8FU3 - chains A and E of the 5 polymer chains in the assembly; structure by electron microscopy, 2.88 A resolution.

== Chain A ==
Molecule: RNA-directed RNA polymerase L
Source organism: Human respiratory syncytial virus A2
Notes: EC 2.7.7.48, 2.1.1.56, 2.7.7.-, 2.7.7.88
UniProtKB: P28887 (L_HRSVA); numbering as in UniProt (aligned over 1-2165)
Sequence (2201 residues; each row starts with the number of its first residue; numbers below 1 keep their minus sign (Met-35 is residue -35)):
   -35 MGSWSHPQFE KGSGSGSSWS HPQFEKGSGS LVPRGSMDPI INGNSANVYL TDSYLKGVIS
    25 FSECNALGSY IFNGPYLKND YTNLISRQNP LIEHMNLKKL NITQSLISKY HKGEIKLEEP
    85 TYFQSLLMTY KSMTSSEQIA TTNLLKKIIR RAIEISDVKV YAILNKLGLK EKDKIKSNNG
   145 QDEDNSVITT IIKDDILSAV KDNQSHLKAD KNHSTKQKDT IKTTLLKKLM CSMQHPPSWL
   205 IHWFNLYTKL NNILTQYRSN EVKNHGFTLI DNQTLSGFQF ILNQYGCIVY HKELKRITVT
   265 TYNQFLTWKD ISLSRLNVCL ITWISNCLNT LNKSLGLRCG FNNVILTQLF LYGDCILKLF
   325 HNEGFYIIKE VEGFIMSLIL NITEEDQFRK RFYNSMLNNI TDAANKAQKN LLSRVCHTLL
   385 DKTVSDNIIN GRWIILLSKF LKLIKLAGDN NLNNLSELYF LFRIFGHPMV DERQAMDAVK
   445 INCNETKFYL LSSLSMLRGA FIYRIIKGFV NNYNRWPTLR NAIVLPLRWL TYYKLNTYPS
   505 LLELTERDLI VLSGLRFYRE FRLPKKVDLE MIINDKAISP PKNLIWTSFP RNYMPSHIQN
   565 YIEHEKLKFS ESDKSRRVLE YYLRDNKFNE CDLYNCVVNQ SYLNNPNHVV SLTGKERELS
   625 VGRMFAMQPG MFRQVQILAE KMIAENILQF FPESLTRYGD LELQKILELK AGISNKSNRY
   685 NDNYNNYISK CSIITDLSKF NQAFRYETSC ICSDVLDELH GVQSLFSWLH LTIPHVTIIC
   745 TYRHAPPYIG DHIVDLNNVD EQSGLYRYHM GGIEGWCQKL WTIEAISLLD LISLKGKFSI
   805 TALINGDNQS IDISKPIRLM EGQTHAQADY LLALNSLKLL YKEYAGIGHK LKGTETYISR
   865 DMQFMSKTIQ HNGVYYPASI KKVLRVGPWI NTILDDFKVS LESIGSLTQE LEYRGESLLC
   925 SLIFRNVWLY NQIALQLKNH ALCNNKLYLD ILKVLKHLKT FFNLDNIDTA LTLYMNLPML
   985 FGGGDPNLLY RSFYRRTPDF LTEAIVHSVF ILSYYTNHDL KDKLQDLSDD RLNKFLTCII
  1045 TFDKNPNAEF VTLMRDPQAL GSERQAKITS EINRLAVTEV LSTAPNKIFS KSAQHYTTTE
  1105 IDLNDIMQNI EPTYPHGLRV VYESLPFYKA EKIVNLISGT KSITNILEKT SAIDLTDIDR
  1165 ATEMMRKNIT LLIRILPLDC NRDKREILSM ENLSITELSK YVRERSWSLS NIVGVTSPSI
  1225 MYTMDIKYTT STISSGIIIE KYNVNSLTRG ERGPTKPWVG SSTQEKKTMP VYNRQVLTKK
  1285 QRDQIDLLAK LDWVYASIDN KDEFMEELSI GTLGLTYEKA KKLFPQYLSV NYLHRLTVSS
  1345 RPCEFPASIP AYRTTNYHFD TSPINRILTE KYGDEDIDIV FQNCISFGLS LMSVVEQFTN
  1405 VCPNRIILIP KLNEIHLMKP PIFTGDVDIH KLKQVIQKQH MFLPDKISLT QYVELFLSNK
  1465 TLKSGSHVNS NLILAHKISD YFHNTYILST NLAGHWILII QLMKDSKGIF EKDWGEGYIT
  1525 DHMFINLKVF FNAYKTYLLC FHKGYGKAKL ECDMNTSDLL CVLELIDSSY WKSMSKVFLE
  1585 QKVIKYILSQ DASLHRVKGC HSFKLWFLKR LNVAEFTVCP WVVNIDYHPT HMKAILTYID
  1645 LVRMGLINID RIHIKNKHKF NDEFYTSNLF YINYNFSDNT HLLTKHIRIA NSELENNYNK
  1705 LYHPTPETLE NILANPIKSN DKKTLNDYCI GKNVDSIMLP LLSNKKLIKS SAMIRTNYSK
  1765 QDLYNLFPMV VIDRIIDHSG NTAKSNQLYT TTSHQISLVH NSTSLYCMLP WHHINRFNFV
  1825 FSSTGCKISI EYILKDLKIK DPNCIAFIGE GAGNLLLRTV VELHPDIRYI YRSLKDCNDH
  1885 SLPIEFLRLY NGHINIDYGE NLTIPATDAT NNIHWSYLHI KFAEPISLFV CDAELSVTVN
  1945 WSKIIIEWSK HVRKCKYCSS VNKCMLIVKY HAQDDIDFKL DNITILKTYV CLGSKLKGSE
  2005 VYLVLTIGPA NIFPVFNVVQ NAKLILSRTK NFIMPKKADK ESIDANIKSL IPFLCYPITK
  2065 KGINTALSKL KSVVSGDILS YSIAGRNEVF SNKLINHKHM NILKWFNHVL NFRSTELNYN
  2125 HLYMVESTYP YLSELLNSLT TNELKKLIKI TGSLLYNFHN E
Not modelled in the structure: -35 to 9, 135-183, 620-626, 660-688, 1462-2165
Differences from the reference sequence: initiating methionine (-35); expression tag (-34 to 0)
Swiss-Prot annotation at these positions:
  - active site: His1338 (Nucleophile), Lys1831 (For mRNA (nucleoside-2'-O-)-methyltransferase activity), Asp1936 (For mRNA (nucleoside-2'-O-)-methyltransferase activity), Lys1973 (For mRNA (nucleoside-2'-O-)-methyltransferase activity), Glu2004 (For mRNA (nucleoside-2'-O-)-methyltransferase activity)
  - binding site (Mg(2+)): Asp700, Asp811
  - binding site (substrate): Gly1853 to Gly1857
Small-molecule neighbours: YBK (8-methoxy-3-methyl-N-{(2S)-3,3,3-trifluoro-2-[5-fluoro-6-(4-fluorophenyl)-4-(2-hydroxypropan-2-yl)pyridin-2-yl]-2-hydroxypropyl}cinnoline-6-carboxamide): Pro1002, Gly1218, Val1219, Thr1220, Ser1221, Ile1241, Ser1266, Leu1337, His1338, Arg1345, Phe1349, Thr1365, Ile1368, Asn1369, Leu1372, Thr1373, Tyr1376, Asp1378, Glu1379, Asp1380, Ile1381, Asp1382, Ile1383, Val1384, Phe1385, Gln1386, Cys1388, Met1422

== Chain E ==
Molecule: Phosphoprotein
Source organism: Human respiratory syncytial virus A2
UniProtKB: P03421 (PHOSP_HRSVA); residue numbers follow UniProt; this construct covers 1-241
Sequence (256 residues; numbered 1 to 256; the number before each row is that of its first residue):
     1 MEKFAPEFHG EDANNRATKF LESIKGKFTS PKDPKKKDSI ISVNSIDIEV TKESPITSNS
    61 TIINPTNETD DTAGNKPNYQ RKPLVSFKED PTPSDNPFSK LYKETIETFD NNEEESSYSY
   121 EEINDQTNDN ITARLDRIDE KLSEILGMLH TLVVASAGPT SARDGIRDAM IGLREEMIEK
   181 IRTEALMTND RLEAMARLRN EESEKMAKDT SDEVSLNPTS EKLNNLLEGN DSDNDLSLED
   241 FKGENKYFQG HHHHHH
Not modelled in the structure: 1-130, 200-256
Differences from the reference sequence: expression tag (242-256)
Swiss-Prot annotation at these positions:
  - region: Met1 to Ser30 (Binding to monomeric RNA-free nucleoprotein), Ser39 to Thr57 (Important for viral particle assembly), Arg81 to Phe87 (Binding to host phosphatase PP1), Asp90 to Asp110 (Binding to protein M2-1), Leu216 to Ser232 (Binding to RNA-directed RNA polymerase L), Ser232 to Phe241 (Binding to the N-RNA complex)
  - site: Thr108 (Interaction with protein M2-1)
  - modified residue: Thr108 (Phosphothreonine), Ser116 (Phosphoserine), Ser117 (Phosphoserine), Ser119 (Phosphoserine), Ser232 (Phosphoserine), Ser237 (Phosphoserine)

== Interface between chain A and chain E ==
Residue-residue contacts (12; chain A residue first):
  Arg484(A) with Glu184(E); Met187(E); Thr188(E), hydrogen bond
  Arg520(A) with Glu184(E), salt bridge
  Tyr522(A) with Met187(E); Arg191(E)
  Arg523(A) with Leu192(E)
  Leu1453(A) with Arg199(E)
  Thr1454(A) with Arg199(E)
  Val1457(A) with Leu198(E), hydrophobic
  Glu1458(A) with Met195(E)
  Leu1461(A) with Met195(E), hydrophobic
Other interface residues (no listed pair), chain A (10 interface residues in all): Thr482

== In short ==
10 residues of chain A face 8 of chain E across their interface; the contacts include 1 hydrogen bond and 1
salt bridge. Polar contacts include Arg520(A)-Glu184(E) and Arg484(A)-Thr188(E). Ligands of chain A: compound
YBK.
Here chain A is RNA-directed RNA polymerase L and chain E is Phosphoprotein, both from Human respiratory
syncytial virus A2. Entry 8FU3 (Structure Of Respiratory Syncytial Virus Polymerase with Novel Non-Nucleoside
Inhibitor) was determined by electron microscopy.
